6X1E - chains B and E of the 6 polymer chains in the assembly; structure by X-ray diffraction, 2.90 A resolution.

== Chain B ==
Molecule: Tubulin beta-2B chain
From: Sus scrofa
UniProtKB: A0A287AGU7 (A0A287AGU7_PIG); residue numbers follow UniProt; this construct covers 1-445
Amino-acid sequence (445 residues; numbered 1 to 445; the number before each row is that of its first residue):
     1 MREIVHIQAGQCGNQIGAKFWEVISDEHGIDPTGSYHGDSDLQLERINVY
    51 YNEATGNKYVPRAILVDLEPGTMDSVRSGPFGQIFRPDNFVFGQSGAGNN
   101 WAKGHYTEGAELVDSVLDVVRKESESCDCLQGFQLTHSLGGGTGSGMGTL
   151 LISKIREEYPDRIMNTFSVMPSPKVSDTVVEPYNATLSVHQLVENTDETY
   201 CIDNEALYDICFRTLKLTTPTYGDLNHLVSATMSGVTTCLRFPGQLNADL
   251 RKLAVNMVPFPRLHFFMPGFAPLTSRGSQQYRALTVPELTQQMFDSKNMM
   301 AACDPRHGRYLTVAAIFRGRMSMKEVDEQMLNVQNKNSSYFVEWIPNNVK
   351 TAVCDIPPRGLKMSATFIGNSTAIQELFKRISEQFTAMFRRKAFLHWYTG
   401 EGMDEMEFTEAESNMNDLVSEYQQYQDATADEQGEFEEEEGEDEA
Disordered / not traced: 1, 429-445
Bound ions: Mg2+: Q11 (together with GDP)
Small-molecule neighbours:
  - GDP (guanosine-5'-diphosphate): G10, Q11, C12, Q15, I16, D67, A97, N99, S138, G140, G141, G142, T143, G144, V169, P171, V175, D177, E181, N204, L207, Y222, L225, N226
  - Y5L (4-(2-chloro-6,7-dihydro-5H-cyclopenta[d]pyrimidin-4-yl)-7-methoxy-3,4-dihydroquinoxalin-2(1H)-one): V236, C239, L240, L246, A248, K252, L253, N256, M257, T312, V313, A314, A315, I316, N348, K350, T351, A352

== Chain E ==
Molecule: Stathmin-4
From: Rattus norvegicus
UniProtKB: P63043 (STMN4_RAT); residues 5-145 here correspond to UniProt positions 49-189 (UniProt number = residue number + 44)
Amino-acid sequence (143 residues; each row starts with the number of its first residue):
     3 MADMEVIELNKCTSGQSFEVILKPPSFDGVPEFNASLPRRRDPSLEEIQK
    53 KLEAAEERRKYQEAELLKHLAEKREHEREVIQKAIEENNNFIKMAKEKLA
   103 QKMESNKENREAHLAAMLERLQEKDKHAEEVRKNKELKEEASR
Disordered / not traced: 3-5, 29-43, 142-145
Differences from the reference sequence: initiating methionine (3); expression tag (4)
UniProt features mapped onto this chain:
  - modified residue: S46 (Phosphoserine)

== How chain B and chain E interact ==
Pairs across the interface - 25 pairs, chain B then chain E:
  H105(B) - K75(E)  hydrogen bond
  Y106(B) - H78(E)  hydrogen bond
  Y106(B) - E79(E)
  Y106(B) - V82(E)  hydrophobic
  Y106(B) - I83(E)
  L150(B) - E79(E)
  S153(B) - L72(E)
  S153(B) - K75(E)
  S153(B) - R76(E)  hydrogen bond
  K154(B) - R76(E)
  K154(B) - E79(E)  salt bridge
  R156(B) - L68(E)
  E157(B) - L69(E)
  E157(B) - L72(E)
  E157(B) - R76(E)  salt bridge
  P160(B) - E65(E)
  Q191(B) - K75(E)
  T399(B) - E89(E)
  E401(B) - V82(E)
  E401(B) - A86(E)
  G402(B) - V82(E)
  G402(B) - K85(E)
  G402(B) - A86(E)
  D404(B) - K85(E)  salt bridge
  E407(B) - H78(E)  salt bridge
Interface residues without a listed pair, chain B (18 interface residues in all): T107, N195, G400, M403

== In short ==
18 residues of chain B and 13 residues of chain E are in contact; the contacts include 3 hydrogen bonds and 4
salt bridges. Polar contacts include K154(B)-E79(E), E157(B)-R76(E) and D404(B)-K85(E). Chain B binds GDP and
compound Y5L.
Here chain B is Tubulin beta-2B chain (Sus scrofa) and chain E is Stathmin-4 (Rattus norvegicus). Entry 6X1E
(Tubulin-RB3_SLD-TTL in complex with compound 5l) was determined by X-ray diffraction (same publication as
6X1C, 6X1F, 7LZ7 and 7LZ8).
